Entry 2VLT (X-ray diffraction, 2.00 A resolution); this record covers chain A.

Chain A:
Name: Thioredoxin H isoform 2.
Organism: Hordeum vulgare VAR. distichum
Notes: EC 1.8.1.9
UniProtKB: Q7XZK2 (Q7XZK2_HORVD); residue numbers follow UniProt; this construct covers 1-122
Amino-acid sequence (122 residues; each row starts with the number of its first residue):
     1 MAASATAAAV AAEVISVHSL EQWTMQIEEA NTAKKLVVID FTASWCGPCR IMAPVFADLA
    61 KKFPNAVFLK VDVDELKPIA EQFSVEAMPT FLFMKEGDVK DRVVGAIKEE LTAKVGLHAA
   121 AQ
Not modelled in the structure: 1-11
Cystine bridges: C46-C49
Reported in the primary citation:
  - catalytic residues: D40 (by similarity / conservation)
  - specificity-determining residues: I107 (proposed by the authors, not directly observed)

In short:
The paper reports the catalytic residue D40; the specificity determinant I107.
Chain A is Thioredoxin H isoform 2. (Hordeum vulgare VAR. distichum); the structure, Crystal structure of
barley thioredoxin h isoform 2 in the oxidized state, was determined by X-ray diffraction together with 2VLU,
2VLV, 2VM1 and 2VM2 from the same study.
